4JTA - chains A and B; structure by X-ray diffraction, 2.50 A resolution.

# Chain A
Protein: Voltage-gated potassium channel subunit beta-2
Source organism: Rattus norvegicus
UniProt: P62483 (KCAB2_RAT); numbering as in UniProt (aligned over 36-367)
Amino-acid sequence (333 residues; row label = number of the first residue in the row):
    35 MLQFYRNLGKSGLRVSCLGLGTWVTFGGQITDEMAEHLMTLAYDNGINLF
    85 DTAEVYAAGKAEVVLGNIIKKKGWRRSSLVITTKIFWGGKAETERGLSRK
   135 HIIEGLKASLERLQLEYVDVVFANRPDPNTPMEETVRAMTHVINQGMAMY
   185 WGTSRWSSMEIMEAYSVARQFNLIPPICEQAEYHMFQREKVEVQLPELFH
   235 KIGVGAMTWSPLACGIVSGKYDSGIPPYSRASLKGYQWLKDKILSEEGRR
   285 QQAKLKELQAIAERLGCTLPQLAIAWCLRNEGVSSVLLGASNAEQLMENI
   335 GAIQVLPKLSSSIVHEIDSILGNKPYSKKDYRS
Unresolved in the structure: 35, 362-367
Differences from the reference sequence: expression tag (35)
Curated features (UniProtKB/Swiss-Prot):
  - active site: Tyr90 (Proton donor/acceptor)
  - binding site (NADP(+)): Thr56, Trp57, Gln63, Asp85, Asn158, Ser188, Arg189, Gln214, Trp243, Ser244, Pro245, Leu246, Ala247, Cys248, Lys254, Tyr262, Arg264, Gly323, Ser325, Gln329 and 2 more in UniProt
  - modified residue: Ser112 (Phosphoserine), Lys124 (N6-acetyllysine)
  - mutagenesis: Tyr90 (Y90F: Abolishes enzyme activity, but has no effect on NADPH binding)
Small-molecule neighbours: NADP (NAP; NADP nicotinamide-adenine-dinucleotide phosphate): Gly55, Thr56, Trp57, Thr59, Gln63, Asp85, Tyr90, Lys118, Asn158, Ser188, Arg189, Gln214, Trp243, Ser244, Pro245, Leu246, Ala247, Cys248, Gly249, Ser252, Lys254, Tyr255, Tyr262, Ser263, Arg264, Pro304, Leu321, Leu322, Gly323, Ala324, Ser325, Gln329, Glu332, Asn333

# Chain B
Protein: Potassium voltage-gated channel subfamily A member 2, Potassium voltage-gated channel subfamily B member 1
Source organism: Rattus norvegicus
UniProt: chimeric construct of P63142, P15387: residues 1-266 from P63142 (KCNA2_RAT) positions 1-266 (same numbers); residues 267-299 from P15387 positions 274-306 (UniProt number = residue number + 7); residues 300-495 from P63142 (KCNA2_RAT) positions 304-499 (UniProt number = residue number + 4)
Amino-acid sequence (514 residues; row label = number of the first residue in the row; numbers below 1 keep their minus sign (Met-18 is residue -18)):
   -18 MAHHHHHHHHHHGLVPRGSMTVATGDPVDEAAALPGHPQDTYDPEADHES
    32 SERVVINISGLRFETQLKTLAQFPETLLGDPKKRMRYFDPLRNEYFFDRN
    82 RPSFDAILYYYQSGGRLRRPVNVPLDIFSEEIRFYELGEEAMEMFREDEG
   132 YIKEEERPLPENEFQRQVWLLFEYPESSGPARIIAIVSVMVILISIVSFC
   182 LETLPIFRDENEDMHGGGVTFHTYSQSTIGYQQSTSFTDPFFIVETLCII
   232 WFSFEFLVRFFACPSKAGFFTNIMNIIDIVAIIPYYVTIFLTESNKSVLQ
   282 FQNVRRVVQIFRIMRILRIFKLSRHSKGLQILGQTLKASMRELGLLIFFL
   332 FIGVILFSSAVYFAEADERDSQFPSIPDAFWWAVVSMTTVGYGDMVPTTI
   382 GGKIVGSLCAIAGVLTIALPVPVIVSNFNYFYHRETEGEEQAQYLQVTSS
   432 PKIPSSPDLKKSRSASTISKSDYMEIQEGVNNSNEDFREENLKTANSTLA
   482 NTNYVNITKMLTDV
Unresolved in the structure: -18 to 31, 418-495
Differences from the reference sequence: expression tag (-18 to 0); engineered mutation Ser31 (Cys in P63142), Ser32 (Cys in P63142), Gln207 (Asn in P63142), Ser431 (Cys435 in P63142), Ser478 (Cys482 in P63142)
Bound ions: K+ site 1: Thr370, Val371; K+ site 2 near Thr370 (its only coordinating residue here); K+ site 3: Val371, Gly372
Small-molecule neighbours:
  - phosphatidylglycerol (PGW; (1R)-2-{[(S)-{[(2S)-2,3-dihydroxypropyl]oxy}(hydroxy)phosphoryl]oxy}-1-[(hexadecanoyloxy)methyl]ethyl (9Z)-octadec-9-enoate), molecule 1: Val170, Leu174, Leu303, His306, Ser307, Lys308, Gly309, Arg322, Gly325, Leu326, Ile328, Phe329
  - phosphatidylglycerol (PGW), molecule 2: Ile175, Val178, Ser179, Leu182, Phe188, Pro221, Phe222, Val225
  - phosphatidylglycerol (PGW), molecule 3: Ile177, Val178, Cys181, Leu182, Leu185, Phe332, Ile336, Pro358, Phe361
  - phosphatidylglycerol (PGW), molecule 4: Gln214, Ser215, Thr216, Phe223, Ile231, Tyr266, Ile270, Glu274, Lys277
  - phosphatidylglycerol (PGW), molecule 5: Ser217, Phe218, Ile224, Leu228
  - phosphatidylglycerol (PGW), molecule 6: Ile254, Met255, Phe301, Ser304, Lys308, Leu310, Gln311, Gly314, Gln315, Lys318, Arg415, Glu416
  - phosphatidylglycerol (PGW), molecule 7: Ile257, Ile260, Ile264, Phe292, Met295
  - phosphatidylglycerol (PGW), molecule 8: Ile291, Ile294, Met295, Leu298
  - phosphatidylglycerol (PGW), molecule 9: Ile294, Ala341, Phe344, Ala345, Asp348, Val386
  - phosphatidylglycerol (PGW), molecule 10: Leu313, Leu317, Leu324, Ile328, Ala393, Leu396, Thr397, Leu400
  - phosphatidylglycerol (PGW), molecule 11: Leu313, Phe330, Ile333, Gly334, Leu337, Phe338, Ala393, Thr397
  - phosphatidylglycerol (PGW), molecule 12: Ile328, Pro358, Asp359, Phe361, Trp362, Val365, Ile381, Lys384, Ser388, Ile392
  - phosphatidylglycerol (PGW), molecule 13: Ile381, Gly382, Ile385
From the paper describing this entry:
  - contacts within the chain: Gln353-Val377

# Chain A / chain B interface
Contacting residue pairs (14; chain A residue first):
  Met196(A) with Glu33(B); Asn74(B)
  Tyr199(A) with Phe69(B); Pro71(B), hydrogen bond (side chain-backbone); Asn74(B)
  Ser200(A) with Asn74(B)
  Arg203(A) with Pro71(B), hydrogen bond (side chain-backbone); Leu72(B), hydrogen bond (side chain-backbone)
  Glu231(A) with Pro62(B); Met66(B)
  Lys235(A) with Met66(B); Phe69(B); Pro71(B); Tyr76(B), hydrogen bond
Interface residues without a listed pair, chain A (8 interface residues in all): His234, Ile236
Interface residues without a listed pair, chain B (9 interface residues in all): Asp70

# In short
8 residues of chain A face 9 of chain B across their interface, with 4 hydrogen bonds. Polar pairs include
Tyr199(A)-Pro71(B), Arg203(A)-Pro71(B) and Arg203(A)-Leu72(B). Ligands of chain A: NADP. Chain B binds 13
copies of phosphatidylglycerol. From the paper: contacts within the chain involving Val377(B) and Gln353(B).
Here chain A is Voltage-gated potassium channel subunit beta-2 and chain B is Potassium voltage-gated channel
subfamily A member 2, Potassium voltage-gated channel subfamily B member 1, both from Rattus norvegicus. Entry
4JTA (Crystal structure of Kv1.2-2.1 paddle chimera channel in complex with Charybdotoxin) was determined by
X-ray diffraction together with 4JTC and 4JTD from the same study.
